7YI9 - chains B and D of the 4 polymer chains in the assembly; structure by electron microscopy, 2.60 A resolution.

# Chain B
Molecule: MT-a70 family protein
Source organism: Tetrahymena thermophila SB210
UniProtKB: Q22GC0 (Q22GC0_TETTS); residues 1-372 here correspond to UniProt positions 57-428 (UniProt number = residue number + 56)
Amino-acid sequence (372 residues; numbered 1 to 372; the number before each row is that of its first residue):
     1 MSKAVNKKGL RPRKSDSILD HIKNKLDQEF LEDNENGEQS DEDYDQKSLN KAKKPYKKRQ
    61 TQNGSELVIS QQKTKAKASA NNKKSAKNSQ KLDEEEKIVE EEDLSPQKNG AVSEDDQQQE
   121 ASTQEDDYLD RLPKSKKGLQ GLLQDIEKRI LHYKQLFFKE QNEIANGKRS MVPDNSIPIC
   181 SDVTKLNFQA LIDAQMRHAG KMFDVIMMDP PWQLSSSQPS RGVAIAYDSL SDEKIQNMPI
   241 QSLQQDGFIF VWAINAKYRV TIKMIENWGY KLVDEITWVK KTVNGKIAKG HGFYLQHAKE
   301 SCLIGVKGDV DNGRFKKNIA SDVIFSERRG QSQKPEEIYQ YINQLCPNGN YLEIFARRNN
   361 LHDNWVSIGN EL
Unresolved in the structure: 1-139, 216-225
Ligand contacts: S-adenosylmethionine (SAM): Ser181, Asp182, Val183, Asp209, Pro210, Pro211, Tyr227, Asp228, Leu230, Ser332, Gln333, Lys334, Glu353, Phe355, Ala356, Arg357, Asn359, Asn360, Gly369, Asn370, Glu371
Reported in the primary citation:
  - binding site for S-adenosylmethionine: Asp182, Val183, Asp209, Ser332, Arg357, Asn360, Asn370, Glu371
  - catalytic residues: Asp209 to Trp212
  - mutagenesis - D209A: abolished catalytic activity
  - mutagenesis - K280E/K286E/K289E: decreased catalytic activity

# Chain D
Molecule: Transmembrane protein, putative
Source organism: Tetrahymena thermophila SB210
UniProtKB: I7M8B9 (I7M8B9_TETTS); residues 1-142 here correspond to UniProt positions 154-295 (UniProt number = residue number + 153)
Amino-acid sequence (171 residues; numbered -28 to 142; the number before each row is that of its first residue; numbers below 1 keep their minus sign (Met-28 is residue -28)):
   -28 MKHHHHHHHG AAGTSLYKKA GENLYFQGSM KKNGKSQNQP LDFTQYAKNM RKDLSNQDIC
    32 LEDGALNHSY FLTKKGQYWT PLNQKALQRG IELFGVGNWK EINYDEFSGK ANIVELELRT
    92 CMILGINDIT EYYGKKISEE EQEEIKKSNI AKGKKENKLK DNIYQKLQQM Q
Unresolved in the structure: -28 to 10, 133-142
Sequence notes: initiating methionine (-28); expression tag (-27 to 0)
Reported in the primary citation:
  - mutagenesis - K45E/K46E/Q48E: unchanged catalytic activity

# Chain B / chain D interface
Contacting residue pairs (63):
  Lys154(B) - Leu89(D)
  Lys154(B) - Asn98(D)
  Gln155(B) - Lys126(D)
  Gln155(B) - Glu127(D)
  Gln155(B) - Lys131(D)
  Phe157(B) - Leu89(D)  hydrophobic
  Phe157(B) - Met93(D)  hydrophobic
  Phe158(B) - Leu89(D)  hydrophobic
  Phe158(B) - Glu127(D)
  Phe158(B) - Lys129(D)
  Lys159(B) - Glu127(D)  hydrogen bond (backbone-side chain)
  Gln161(B) - Arg90(D)
  Gln161(B) - Met93(D)
  Asn162(B) - Glu127(D)
  Asn162(B) - Asn128(D)
  Ile164(B) - Ser40(D)
  Ile164(B) - Leu43(D)  hydrophobic
  Lys168(B) - Leu43(D)
  Arg169(B) - Leu43(D)
  Ser170(B) - His39(D)  hydrogen bond
  Ser170(B) - Leu43(D)
  Val172(B) - His39(D)
  Val172(B) - Phe42(D)  hydrophobic
  Pro173(B) - Leu37(D)
  Asp174(B) - Leu37(D)
  Asp174(B) - His39(D)  salt bridge
  Asn175(B) - Phe14(D)
  Asn175(B) - Thr15(D)
  Asn175(B) - Ala18(D)
  Ser176(B) - Arg22(D)  hydrogen bond (backbone-side chain)
  Ile177(B) - Tyr17(D)  hydrophobic
  Ile177(B) - Ala18(D)  hydrophobic
  Ile177(B) - Met21(D)  hydrophobic
  Pro178(B) - Ser26(D)  hydrogen bond (backbone-side chain)
  Pro178(B) - Ile30(D)  hydrophobic
  Pro178(B) - Phe42(D)  hydrophobic
  Ile179(B) - Leu25(D)
  Cys180(B) - Asn27(D)
  Cys180(B) - Lys46(D)
  Ala190(B) - Leu25(D)
  Leu191(B) - Leu25(D)  hydrophobic
  Ala194(B) - Met21(D)
  Ala194(B) - Leu25(D)  hydrophobic
  Gln195(B) - Tyr17(D)  hydrogen bond
  Gln195(B) - Met21(D)
  Arg197(B) - Asp24(D)  salt bridge
  His198(B) - Tyr17(D)
  His198(B) - Asn20(D)
  His198(B) - Met21(D)  hydrogen bond
  His198(B) - Asp24(D)  salt bridge
  Ala199(B) - Pro11(D)
  Ala199(B) - Tyr17(D)  hydrophobic
  Asn348(B) - Phe14(D)
  Asn350(B) - Tyr17(D)
  Arg358(B) - Tyr41(D)
  Arg358(B) - Phe42(D)
  Arg358(B) - Thr44(D)  hydrogen bond (side chain-backbone)
  Arg358(B) - Lys46(D)
  Leu361(B) - Phe42(D)  hydrophobic
  Asn364(B) - Phe14(D)
  Val366(B) - Tyr17(D)
  Asn370(B) - Lys46(D)
  Glu371(B) - Lys46(D)
Other interface residues (no listed pair), chain B (37 interface residues in all): Gly349, Leu372
Other interface residues (no listed pair), chain D (32 interface residues in all): Lys45, Cys92

# In short
Chain B and chain D form an interface of 37 and 32 residues respectively, with 7 hydrogen bonds and 3 salt
bridges. Polar pairs include Asp174(B)-His39(D), Arg197(B)-Asp24(D) and His198(B)-Asp24(D). Chain B binds
S-adenosylmethionine. From the paper: the catalytic residue Asp209(B); D209A of chain B abolishes catalytic
activity; 3 substitutions were tested in all.
Chain B is MT-a70 family protein and chain D is Transmembrane protein, putative, both from Tetrahymena
thermophila SB210; the structure, Cryo-EM structure of SAM-bound MTA1-MTA9-p1-p2 complex, was determined by
electron microscopy (same publication as 7YI8).
